4IMF - chains A and B; structure by X-ray diffraction, 1.90 A resolution.

== Chain A (and B) ==
Molecule: N-acetylneuraminate lyase
Source organism: Pasteurella multocida subsp. gallicida
Notes: EC 4.1.3.3; chain B of this document is another copy of the same molecule, construct and numbering; everything in this record applies to it too
Reference sequence: Q9CKB0 (NANA_PASMU); residue numbers follow UniProt; this construct covers 1-293
Sequence (293 residues; numbered 1 to 293; the number before each row is that of its first residue):
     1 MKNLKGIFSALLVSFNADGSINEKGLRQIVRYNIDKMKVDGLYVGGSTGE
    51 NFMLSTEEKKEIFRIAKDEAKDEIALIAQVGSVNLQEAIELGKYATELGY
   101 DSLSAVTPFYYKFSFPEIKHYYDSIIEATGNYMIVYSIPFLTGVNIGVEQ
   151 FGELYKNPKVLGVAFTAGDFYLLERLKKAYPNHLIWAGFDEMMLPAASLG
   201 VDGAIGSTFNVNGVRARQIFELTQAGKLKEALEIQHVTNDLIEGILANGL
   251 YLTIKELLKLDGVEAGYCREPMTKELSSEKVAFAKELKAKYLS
Not modelled in the structure: 1
Construct notes: engineered mutation Ala164 (Lys in Q9CKB0)
Residues lining bound ligands:
  - 1-ethoxy-2-(2-methoxyethoxy)ethane (ME2), molecule 1: Lys112, Pro139, Phe140, Leu141, Thr142, Gly143
  - 1-ethoxy-2-(2-methoxyethoxy)ethane (ME2), molecule 2: Asn145, Ile146, Gly147, Val148, Asp169, Tyr171, Leu172, Arg175, Glu243
  - N-acetylneuraminic acid, ketone form (SI3; 5-(acetylamino)-3,5-dideoxy-D-glycero-D-galacto-non-2-ulosonic acid): Ala10, Tyr43, Gly46, Ser47, Thr48, Tyr136, Ile138, Phe140, Leu141, Thr166, Gly188, Phe189, Asp190, Glu191, Ile205, Gly206, Ser207, Ile242, Leu246, Leu250, Tyr251
Curated features (UniProtKB/Swiss-Prot):
  - active site: Tyr136 (Proton donor)
  - binding site (aceneuramate): Ser47, Thr48, Tyr136, Thr166, Gly188, Asp190, Glu191, Ser207, Tyr251
From the paper describing this entry:
  - binding site for N-acetylneuraminic acid, ketone form: Ser47, Thr48, Thr166, Gly188, Phe189, Asp190, Glu191, Ser207, Tyr251
  - specificity-determining residues: Ala187, Phe189 (proposed by the authors, not directly observed)
  - catalytic residues: Ser47 (proposed by the authors, not directly observed)
  - mutagenesis - K164A: abolished catalytic activity

== Interface between chain A and chain B ==
Contacting residue pairs (60):
  Asp18(A) with Gln86(B)
  Ser47(A) with Tyr110(B), hydrogen bond; Tyr111(B), hydrogen bond (backbone-side chain)
  Glu50(A) with Tyr111(B)
  Asn51(A) with Tyr111(B), hydrogen bond (backbone-side chain)
  Phe52(A) with Val83(B); Tyr110(B), hydrophobic; Tyr111(B)
  Met53(A) with Val83(B); Asn84(B), hydrogen bond (backbone-side chain); Tyr111(B), hydrophobic; Phe113(B), hydrophobic
  Leu54(A) with Asn84(B), hydrogen bond (backbone-side chain)
  Ser55(A) with Asn84(B)
  Val83(A) with Phe52(B); Met53(B); Pro271(B)
  Asn84(A) with Met53(B); Leu54(B); Ser55(B); Arg269(B), hydrogen bond
  Leu85(A) with Glu270(B); Pro271(B)
  Gln86(A) with Arg269(B)
  Phe109(A) with Phe109(B), hydrophobic; Tyr110(B), hydrophobic
  Tyr110(A) with Ser47(B), hydrogen bond; Phe52(B), hydrophobic; Phe109(B), hydrophobic; Ile138(B); Leu141(B)
  Tyr111(A) with Ser47(B), hydrogen bond (side chain-backbone); Glu50(B); Asn51(B), hydrogen bond (side chain-backbone); Phe52(B); Met53(B), hydrophobic; Met272(B), hydrophobic
  Lys112(A) with Phe140(B), hydrogen bond (side chain-backbone)
  Phe113(A) with Pro271(B), hydrophobic; Met272(B)
  Glu117(A) with Pro271(B); Met272(B); Thr273(B), hydrogen bond
  His120(A) with Glu270(B), salt bridge
  Ile138(A) with Tyr110(B)
  Phe140(A) with Lys112(B), hydrogen bond (backbone-side chain)
  Leu141(A) with Tyr110(B)
  Thr142(A) with Tyr110(B)
  Arg269(A) with Asn84(B), hydrogen bond; Gln86(B)
  Glu270(A) with Leu85(B); His120(B), salt bridge
  Pro271(A) with Val83(B); Leu85(B); Phe113(B), hydrophobic; Glu117(B)
  Met272(A) with Tyr111(B), hydrophobic; Phe113(B); Glu117(B)
  Thr273(A) with Glu117(B), hydrogen bond
Interface residues without a listed pair, chain A (34 interface residues in all): Gly46, Val106, Pro108, Tyr121, Tyr136, Tyr251
Interface residues without a listed pair, chain B (33 interface residues in all): Gly46, Val106, Pro108, Tyr121, Tyr136, Thr142, Tyr251

== In short ==
34 residues of chain A face 33 of chain B across their interface; the contacts include 14 hydrogen bonds and 2
salt bridges. Polar pairs include His120(A)-Glu270(B), Ser47(A)-Tyr110(B) and Ser47(A)-Tyr111(B). Ligands of
chain A: N-acetylneuraminic acid, ketone form and 1-ethoxy-2-(2-methoxyethoxy)ethane. From the paper: the
catalytic residue Ser47(A); K164A of chain A abolishes catalytic activity.
Chain A and chain B are both N-acetylneuraminate lyase (Pasteurella multocida subsp. gallicida); the
structure, Crystal Structure of Pasteurella multocida N-Acetyl-D-Neuraminic acid lyase K164 mutant complexed
with N-Acetylneuraminic acid, was determined by X-ray diffraction together with 4IMC, 4IMD, 4IME and 4IMG from
the same study.
